8WC9 - chains B and Y of the 5 polymer chains in the assembly; structure by electron microscopy, 3.20 A resolution.

== Chain B ==
Protein: Guanine nucleotide-binding protein G(I)/G(S)/G(T) subunit beta-1
From: Homo sapiens
Reference sequence: P62873 (GBB1_HUMAN); numbering as in UniProt (aligned over 2-340)
Amino-acid sequence (345 residues; each row starts with the number of its first residue; numbers below 1 keep their minus sign (Met-4 is residue -4)):
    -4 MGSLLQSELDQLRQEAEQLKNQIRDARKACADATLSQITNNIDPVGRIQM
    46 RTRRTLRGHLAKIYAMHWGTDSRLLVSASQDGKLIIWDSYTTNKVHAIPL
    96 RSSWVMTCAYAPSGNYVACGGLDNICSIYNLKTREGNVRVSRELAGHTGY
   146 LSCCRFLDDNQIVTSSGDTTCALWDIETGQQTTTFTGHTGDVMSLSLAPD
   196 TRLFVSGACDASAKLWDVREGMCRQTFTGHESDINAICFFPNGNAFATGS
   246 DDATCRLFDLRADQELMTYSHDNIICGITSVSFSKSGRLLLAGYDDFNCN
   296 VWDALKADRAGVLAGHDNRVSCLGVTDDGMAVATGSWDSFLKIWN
Not modelled in the structure: -4 to 2, 310
Construct notes: initiating methionine (-4); expression tag (-3 to 1)
Curated features (UniProtKB/Swiss-Prot):
  - modified residue: Ser2 (N-acetylserine), His266 (Phosphohistidine)
  - natural variant: Leu30 (L30F: In MRD42; uncertain significance), Arg52 (R52G: In MRD42), Gly64 (G64V: In MRD42), Asp76 (D76E: In MRD42; D76G: In MRD42), Gly77 (G77S: In MRD42), Lys78 (K78R: In MRD42), Ile80 (I80N: In MRD42; I80T: In MRD42), His91 (H91R: In MRD42; uncertain significance), Ala92 (A92T: In MRD42), Pro94 (P94S: In MRD42), Leu95 (L95P: In MRD42), Arg96 (R96L: In MRD42), 5 further natural variant entries in UniProt

== Chain Y ==
Protein: Guanine nucleotide-binding protein G(I)/G(S)/G(O) subunit gamma-2
From: Homo sapiens
Reference sequence: P59768 (GBG2_HUMAN); residue numbers follow UniProt; this construct covers 1-71
Amino-acid sequence (71 residues; row label = number of the first residue in the row):
     1 MASNNTASIAQARKLVEQLKMEANIDRIKVSKAAADLMAYCEAHAKEDPL
    51 LTPVPASENPFREKKFFCAIL
Not modelled in the structure: 1-7, 64-71
Curated features (UniProtKB/Swiss-Prot):
  - modified residue: Ala2 (N-acetylalanine), Cys68 (Cysteine methyl ester)
  - lipidation: Cys68 (S-geranylgeranyl cysteine)

== Interface between chain B and chain Y ==
Pairs across the interface (49; chain B residue first):
  Ala11(B) - Leu15(Y)  hydrophobic
  Leu14(B) - Lys20(Y)
  Ile18(B) - Ala23(Y)  hydrophobic
  Ile18(B) - Arg27(Y)
  Ala21(B) - Arg27(Y)
  Arg22(B) - Arg27(Y)
  Cys25(B) - Val30(Y)
  Ala26(B) - Val30(Y)  hydrophobic
  Asp27(B) - Lys29(Y)
  Ala28(B) - Val30(Y)
  Leu30(B) - Ala34(Y)  hydrophobic
  Val40(B) - Leu51(Y)  hydrophobic
  Met45(B) - Leu50(Y)  hydrophobic
  Arg48(B) - Asn59(Y)
  Arg48(B) - Phe61(Y)  hydrogen bond (side chain-backbone)
  Arg49(B) - Pro60(Y)
  Arg49(B) - Phe61(Y)  hydrogen bond (side chain-backbone)
  Arg49(B) - Arg62(Y)  hydrogen bond (side chain-backbone)
  Arg49(B) - Glu63(Y)
  Ser84(B) - Phe61(Y)
  Tyr85(B) - Pro60(Y)
  Tyr85(B) - Phe61(Y)  hydrophobic
  Arg219(B) - Glu22(Y)
  Thr221(B) - Glu22(Y)
  Pro236(B) - Tyr40(Y)
  Asp254(B) - Ala33(Y)
  Arg256(B) - Asp26(Y)
  Arg256(B) - Arg27(Y)
  Arg256(B) - Ile28(Y)
  Arg256(B) - Asp36(Y)  salt bridge
  Gln259(B) - Val30(Y)
  Ser279(B) - Asp48(Y)  hydrogen bond
  Lys280(B) - Glu47(Y)
  Ser281(B) - Tyr40(Y)
  Ser281(B) - Cys41(Y)
  Ser281(B) - His44(Y)  hydrogen bond (side chain-backbone)
  Ser281(B) - Ala45(Y)
  Ser281(B) - Asp48(Y)  hydrogen bond
  Gly282(B) - Cys41(Y)
  Arg283(B) - Leu51(Y)
  Leu284(B) - Leu51(Y)  hydrophobic
  Leu300(B) - Cys41(Y)  hydrophobic
  Asp323(B) - Pro49(Y)
  Gly324(B) - Pro49(Y)
  Gly324(B) - Leu50(Y)
  Met325(B) - Phe61(Y)  hydrophobic
  Val327(B) - Leu50(Y)  hydrophobic
  Asn340(B) - Asn59(Y)  hydrogen bond
  Asn340(B) - Phe61(Y)
Other interface residues (no listed pair), chain B (50 interface residues in all): Lys15, Ile33, Ile37, Ile43, Cys218, Gln220, Phe235, Asn237, Asn239, Leu252, Ala257, Asp258, Leu261, Leu286, Ala326, Ile338
Other interface residues (no listed pair), chain Y (32 interface residues in all): Val16, Gln18, Leu19, Ile25, Leu37, Met38

== Summary ==
Chain B and chain Y form an interface of 50 and 32 residues respectively, with 7 hydrogen bonds and 1 salt
bridge. Polar pairs include Arg256(B)-Asp36(Y), Arg48(B)-Phe61(Y) and Arg49(B)-Phe61(Y).
Here chain B is Guanine nucleotide-binding protein G(I)/G(S)/G(T) subunit beta-1 and chain Y is Guanine
nucleotide-binding protein G(I)/G(S)/G(O) subunit gamma-2, both from Homo sapiens. Entry 8WC9 (Cryo-EM
structure of the ZH8651-bound mTAAR1-Gq complex) was determined by electron microscopy, deposited together
with 8WC3, 8WC4, 8WC5, 8WC6, 8WC7, 8WC8, 8WCA and 8WCB.
